Entry 6TVE (X-ray diffraction, 1.05 A resolution); this record covers chain P.

Chain P:
Protein: 5'-nucleotidase
Organism: Homo sapiens
Notes: EC 3.1.3.5
Reference sequence: P21589 (5NTD_HUMAN); numbering as in UniProt (aligned over 27-549)
Amino-acid sequence (546 residues; each row starts with the number of its first residue):
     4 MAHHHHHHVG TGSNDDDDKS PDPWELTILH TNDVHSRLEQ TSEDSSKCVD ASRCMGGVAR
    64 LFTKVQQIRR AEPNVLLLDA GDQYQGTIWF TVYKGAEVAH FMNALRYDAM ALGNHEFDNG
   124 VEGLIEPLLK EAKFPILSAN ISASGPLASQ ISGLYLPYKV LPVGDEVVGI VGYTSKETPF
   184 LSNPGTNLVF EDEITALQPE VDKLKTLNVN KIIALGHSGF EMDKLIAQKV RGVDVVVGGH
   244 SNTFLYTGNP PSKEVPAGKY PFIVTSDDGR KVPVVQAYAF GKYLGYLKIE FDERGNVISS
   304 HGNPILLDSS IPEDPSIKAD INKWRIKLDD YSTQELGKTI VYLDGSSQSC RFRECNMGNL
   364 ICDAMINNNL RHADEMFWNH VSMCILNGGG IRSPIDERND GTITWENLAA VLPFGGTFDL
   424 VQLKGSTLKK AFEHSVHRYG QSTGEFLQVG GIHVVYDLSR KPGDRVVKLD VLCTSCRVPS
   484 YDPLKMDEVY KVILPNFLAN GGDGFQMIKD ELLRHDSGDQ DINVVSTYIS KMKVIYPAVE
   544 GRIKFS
Unresolved in the structure: 4-25
Sequence notes: initiating methionine (4); expression tag (5-26); conflict D53 (Asn in P21589), S145 (Lys in P21589), S147 (Lys in P21589), D311 (Asn in P21589), D333 (Asn in P21589), A376 (Thr in P21589), D403 (Asn in P21589), S478 (Lys in P21589)
Disulfide bonds: C51-C57, C353-C358, C365-C387, C476-C479
Metal / ion sites: Zn2+ site 1: D36, H38, D85; Zn2+ site 2: D85, N117, H220, H243; Ca2+: N213, D237, G298
Curated features (UniProtKB/Swiss-Prot):
  - binding site (Zn(2+)): D36, H38, D85, N117, H220, H243
  - binding site (AMP): R354, N390, R395, F417, F500, D506
  - binding site (IMP): R354, N390, R395, F417, F500, D506
  - site (Transition state stabilizer): H118, D121
  - lipidation: S549 (GPI-anchor amidated serine)

Summary:
D36, H38 and D85 coordinate Zn2+ site 1. D85, N117, H220 and H243 form the Zn2+ site 2. Curated annotation
(UniProt) lists 6 Zn2+-binding residues, 6 AMP-binding residues and 6 IMP-binding residues.
Chain P is 5'-nucleotidase (Homo sapiens); the structure, Unliganded human CD73 (5'-nucleotidase) in the open
state, was determined by X-ray diffraction together with 6TVG, 6TVX, 6TW0, 6TWA and 6TWF from the same study.
